PDB entry 6KDX | X-ray diffraction, 2.44 A resolution | chain A

== Chain A ==
Protein: cAMP and cAMP-inhibited cGMP 3', 5'-cyclic phosphodiesterase 10A
Source organism: Homo sapiens
Notes: EC 3.1.4.17, 3.1.4.35
UniProt: Q9Y233 (PDE10_HUMAN), isoform Q9Y233-2; residues 449-789 here = UniProt positions 449-789
Sequence (345 residues; numbered 445 to 789; the number before each row is that of its first residue):
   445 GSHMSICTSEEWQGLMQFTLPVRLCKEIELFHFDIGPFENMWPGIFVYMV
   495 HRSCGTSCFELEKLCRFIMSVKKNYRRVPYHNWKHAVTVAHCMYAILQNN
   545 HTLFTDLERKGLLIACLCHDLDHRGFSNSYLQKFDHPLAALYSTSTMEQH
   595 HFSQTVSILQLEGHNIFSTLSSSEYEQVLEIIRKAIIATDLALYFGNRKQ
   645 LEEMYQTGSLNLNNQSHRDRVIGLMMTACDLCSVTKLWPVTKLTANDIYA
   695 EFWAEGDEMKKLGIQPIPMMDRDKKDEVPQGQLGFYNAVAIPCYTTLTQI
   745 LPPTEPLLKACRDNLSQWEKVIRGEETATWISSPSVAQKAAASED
Not modelled in the structure: 445-446, 771-789
Differences from the reference sequence: expression tag (445-448)
Swiss-Prot annotation at these positions:
  - binding site (3',5'-cyclic AMP): Gln659
Ion coordination: Zn2+: His529, His563, Asp564, Asp674; Mg2+ near Asp564 (its only coordinating residue here)
Ligand contacts: D6X (N-[2-(5,7-dimethyl-[1,2,4]triazolo[1,5-a]pyrimidin-2-yl)ethyl]quinolin-2-amine): Tyr524, Leu675, Ser677, Val678, Ile692, Tyr693, Phe696, Pro712, Met713, Lys718, Glu721, Val722, Gly725, Gln726, Phe729

== In short ==
Chain A binds compound D6X. The Zn2+ site is built by His529, His563, Asp564 and Asp674. From UniProt: residue
binding 3',5'-cyclic AMP Gln659.
Chain A is cAMP and cAMP-inhibited cGMP 3', 5'-cyclic phosphodiesterase 10A (Homo sapiens); the structure,
Crystal structure of PDE10A in complex with a triazolopyrimidine inhibitor, was determined by X-ray
diffraction together with 6KDZ and 6KE0 from the same study.
